5OMQ - chains A and P of the 3 polymer chains in the assembly; structure by X-ray diffraction, 2.20 A resolution.

# Chain A
Molecule: DNA polymerase
Source organism: Thermococcus sp. (strain 9oN-7)
Notes: EC 2.7.7.7
UniProtKB: Q56366 (DPOL_THES9); residues 1-775 here = UniProt positions 1-775
Sequence (775 residues; row label = number of the first residue in the row):
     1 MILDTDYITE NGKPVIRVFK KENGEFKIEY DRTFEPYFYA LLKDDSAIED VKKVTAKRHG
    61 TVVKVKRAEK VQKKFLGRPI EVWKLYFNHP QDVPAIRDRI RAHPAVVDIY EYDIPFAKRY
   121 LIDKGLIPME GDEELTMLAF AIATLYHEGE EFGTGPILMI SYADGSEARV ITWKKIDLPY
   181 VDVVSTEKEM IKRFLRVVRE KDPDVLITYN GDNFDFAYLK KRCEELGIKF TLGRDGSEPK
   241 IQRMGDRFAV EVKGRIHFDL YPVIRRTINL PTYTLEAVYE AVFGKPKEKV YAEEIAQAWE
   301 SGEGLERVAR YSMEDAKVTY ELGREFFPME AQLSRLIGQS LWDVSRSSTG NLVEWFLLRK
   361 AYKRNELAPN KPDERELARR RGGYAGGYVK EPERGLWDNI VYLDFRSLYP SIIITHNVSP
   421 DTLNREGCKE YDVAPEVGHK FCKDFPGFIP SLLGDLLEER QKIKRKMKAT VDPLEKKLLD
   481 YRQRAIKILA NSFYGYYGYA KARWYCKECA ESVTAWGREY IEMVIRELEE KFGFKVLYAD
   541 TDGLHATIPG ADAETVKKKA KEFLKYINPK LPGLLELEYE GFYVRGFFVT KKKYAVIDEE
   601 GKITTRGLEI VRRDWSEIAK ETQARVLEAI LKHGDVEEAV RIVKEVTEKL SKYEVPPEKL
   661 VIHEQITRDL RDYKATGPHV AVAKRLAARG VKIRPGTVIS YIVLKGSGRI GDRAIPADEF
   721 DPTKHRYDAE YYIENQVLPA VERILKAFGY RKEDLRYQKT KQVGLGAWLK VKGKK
Unresolved in the structure: 759-775
Sequence notes: engineered mutation Ala141 (Asp in Q56366), Ala143 (Glu in Q56366)
Ion coordination: Mg2+ site 1: Asp404, Asp542 (together with 2'-deoxyadenosine 5'-triphosphate); Mg2+ site 2: Asp404, Glu580 (together with 2'-deoxyadenosine 5'-triphosphate); Mn2+: Asp404, Phe405, Asp542 (together with 2'-deoxyadenosine 5'-triphosphate)
Small-molecule neighbours: 2'-deoxyadenosine 5'-triphosphate (DTP): Asp404, Phe405, Arg406, Ser407, Leu408, Tyr409, Pro410, Arg460, Lys487, Ile488, Asn491, Tyr494, Thr541, Asp542, Glu578
From the paper describing this entry:
  - Mg2+ coordination: Asp404, Asp542, Glu580
  - Mn2+ coordination: Asp404, Phe405, Asp542
  - Mg2+ coordination through a water molecule: Glu578
  - binding site for 2'-deoxyadenosine 5'-triphosphate: Arg460, Lys464, Lys487, Asn491

# Chain P
Molecule: DNA Primer
Sequence (12 nucleotides; each row starts with the number of its first residue):
     1 GACCACGGCC AC

# How chain A and chain P interact
Residue-residue contacts - 30 pairs, chain A then chain P:
  Asn269(A) - DC10(P)  hydrogen bond to the phosphate
  Asp540(A) - DC12(P)  sugar contact
  Thr541(A) - DC12(P)  sugar contact
  Lys592(A) - DA11(P)  hydrogen bond to the base
  Tyr594(A) - DC12(P)  hydrogen bond to the phosphate
  Arg606(A) - DA11(P)  phosphate contact
  Arg606(A) - DC12(P)  salt bridge to the phosphate
  Gly607(A) - DC10(P)  phosphate contact
  Gly607(A) - DA11(P)  hydrogen bond to the phosphate
  Val611(A) - DC10(P)  phosphate contact
  Val611(A) - DA11(P)  phosphate contact
  Arg612(A) - DG8(P)  base contact
  Arg612(A) - DC9(P)  hydrogen bond to the sugar
  Arg612(A) - DC10(P)  hydrogen bond to the sugar
  Arg613(A) - DC10(P)  salt bridge to the phosphate
  Asp614(A) - DC9(P)  sugar contact
  Glu664(A) - DC9(P)  phosphate contact
  Gln665(A) - DG8(P)  phosphate contact
  Gln665(A) - DC9(P)  hydrogen bond to the phosphate
  Thr667(A) - DG8(P)  hydrogen bond to the phosphate
  Arg668(A) - DG7(P)  salt bridge to the phosphate
  Arg668(A) - DG8(P)  salt bridge to the phosphate
  Tyr673(A) - DG7(P)  phosphate contact
  Tyr673(A) - DG8(P)  hydrogen bond to the phosphate
  Lys674(A) - DC6(P)  phosphate contact
  Lys674(A) - DG7(P)  salt bridge to the phosphate
  Ala675(A) - DC6(P)  phosphate contact
  Ala675(A) - DG7(P)  hydrogen bond to the phosphate
  His679(A) - DG7(P)  phosphate contact
  His679(A) - DG8(P)  salt bridge to the phosphate
Interface residues without a listed pair, chain A (23 interface residues in all): Asp542, Thr605, Ile666, Asp672

# In short
23 residues of chain A and 7 residues of chain P are in contact; the contacts include 10 hydrogen bonds and 6
salt bridges. Polar pairs include Lys592(A)-DA11(P), Arg612(A)-DC9(P) and Arg612(A)-DC10(P). From the paper: a
binding site for 2'-deoxyadenosine 5'-triphosphate at Arg460(A), Lys464(A) and Lys487(A) among others; Mg2+
coordination by Asp404(A), Asp542(A) and Glu580(A).
Here chain A is DNA polymerase (Thermococcus sp. (strain 9oN-7)) and chain P is DNA Primer. Entry 5OMQ
(Ternary complex of 9N DNA polymerase in the replicative state with three metal ions in the ...) was
determined by X-ray diffraction, deposited together with 5OMF and 5OMV.
